PDB entry 8WIF | electron microscopy, 2.90 A resolution | chains a and u of the 23 polymer chains in the assembly

Chain a:
Molecule: 16S rRNA
Organism: Mycolicibacterium smegmatis MC2 155
Sequence (1528 nucleotides; each row starts with the number of its first residue):
     1 UUUUUGUUUGGAGAGUUUGAUCCUGGCUCAGGACGAACGCUGGCGGCGUG
    51 CUUAACACAUGCAAGUCGAACGGAAAGGCCCUUUCGGGGGUACUCGAGUG
   101 GCGAACGGGUGAGUAACACGUGGGUGAUCUGCCCUGCACUUUGGGAUAAG
   151 CCUGGGAAACUGGGUCUAAUACCGAAUACACCCUGCUGGUCGCAUGGCCU
   201 GGUAGGGGAAAGCUUUUGCGGUGUGGGAUGGGCCCGCGGCCUAUCAGCUU
   251 GUUGGUGGGGUGAUGGCCUACCAAGGCGACGACGGGUAGCCGGCCUGAGA
   301 GGGUGACCGGCCACACUGGGACUGAGAUACGGCCCAGACUCCUACGGGAG
   351 GCAGCAGUGGGGAAUAUUGCACAAUGGGCGCAAGCCUGAUGCAGCGACGC
   401 CGCGUGAGGGAUGACGGCCUUCGGGUUGUAAACCUCUUUCAGCACAGACG
   451 AAGCGCAAGUGACGGUAUGUGCAGAAGAAGGACCGGCCAACUACGUGCCA
   501 GCAGCCGCGGUAAUACGUAGGGUCCGAGCGUUGUCCGGAAUUACUGGGCG
   551 UAAAGAGCUCGUAGGUGGUUUGUCGCGUUGUUCGUGAAAACUCACAGCUU
   601 AACUGUGGGCGUGCGGGCGAUACGGGCAGACUAGAGUACUGCAGGGGAGA
   651 CUGGAAUUCCUGGUGUAGCGGUGGAAUGCGCAGAUAUCAGGAGGAACACC
   701 GGUGGCGAAGGCGGGUCUCUGGGCAGUAACUGACGCUGAGGAGCGAAAGC
   751 GUGGGGAGCGAACAGGAUUAGAUACCCUGGUAGUCCACGCCGUAAACGGU
   801 GGGUACUAGGUGUGGGUUUCCUUCCUUGGGAUCCGUGCCGUAGCUAACGC
   851 AUUAAGUACCCCGCCUGGGGAGUACGGCCGCAAGGCUAAAACUCAAAGGA
   901 AUUGACGGGGGCCCGCACAAGCGGCGGAGCAUGUGGAUUAAUUCGAUGCA
   951 ACGCGAAGAACCUUACCUGGGUUUGACAUGCACAGGACGCCGGCAGAGAU
  1001 GUCGGUUCCCUUGUGGCCUGUGUGCAGGUGGUGCAUGGCUGUCGUCAGCU
  1051 CGUGUCGUGAGAUGUUGGGUUAAGUCCCGCAACGAGCGCAACCCUUGUCU
  1101 CAUGUUGCCAGCACGUUAUGGUGGGGACUCGUGAGAGACUGCCGGGGUCA
  1151 ACUCGGAGGAAGGUGGGGAUGACGUCAAGUCAUCAUGCCCCUUAUGUCCA
  1201 GGGCUUCACACAUGCUACAAUGGCCGGUACAAAGGGCUGCGAUGCCGUGA
  1251 GGUGGAGCGAAUCCUUUCAAAGCCGGUCUCAGUUCGGAUCGGGGUCUGCA
  1301 ACUCGACCCCGUGAAGUCGGAGUCGCUAGUAAUCGCAGAUCAGCAACGCU
  1351 GCGGUGAAUACGUUCCCGGGCCUUGUACACACCGCCCGUCACGUCAUGAA
  1401 AGUCGGUAACACCCGAAGCCGGUGGCCUAACCCUUGUGGAGGGAGCCGUC
  1451 GAAGGUGGGAUCGGCGAUUGGGACGAAGUCGUAACAAGGUAGCCGUACCG
  1501 GAAGGUGCGGCUGGAUCACCUCCUUUCU
Not modelled in the structure: 1-6, 1524-1528

Chain u:
Molecule: 30S ribosomal protein S20
Organism: Mycolicibacterium smegmatis MC2 155
UniProtKB: A0R102 (RS20_MYCS2); numbering as in UniProt (aligned over 1-86)
Amino-acid sequence (86 residues; numbered 1 to 86; the number before each row is that of its first residue):
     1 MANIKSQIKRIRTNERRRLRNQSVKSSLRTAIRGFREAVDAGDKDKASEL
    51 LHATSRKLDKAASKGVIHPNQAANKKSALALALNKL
Not modelled in the structure: 1

Interface between chain a and chain u:
Contacting residue pairs (86):
  A64(a) with Ile4(u), sugar contact
  G65(a) with Ile4(u), phosphate contact; Ser6(u), base contact
  A97(a) with Lys5(u), salt bridge to the phosphate
  G98(a) with Lys5(u), salt bridge to the phosphate
  U99(a) with Lys9(u), salt bridge to the phosphate; Arg12(u), salt bridge to the phosphate
  G100(a) with Lys9(u), hydrogen bond to the base; Thr13(u), phosphate contact; Arg16(u), salt bridge to the phosphate
  G101(a) with Arg16(u), salt bridge to the phosphate; Arg17(u), salt bridge to the phosphate
  C102(a) with Arg10(u), base contact; Arg17(u), salt bridge to the phosphate
  G103(a) with Ser6(u), hydrogen bond to the base; Arg10(u), hydrogen bond to the base
  A104(a) with Gln7(u), base contact; Arg10(u), hydrogen bond to the base
  C129(a) with His68(u), hydrogen bond to the phosphate; Asn70(u), hydrogen bond to the phosphate
  U130(a) with His68(u), salt bridge to the phosphate
  A171(a) with Arg16(u), hydrogen bond to the sugar
  C173(a) with Arg20(u), salt bridge to the phosphate; Lys64(u), phosphate contact
  G174(a) with Lys64(u), salt bridge to the phosphate
  A175(a) with Arg56(u), salt bridge to the phosphate; Lys60(u), salt bridge to the phosphate
  C182(a) with Ala73(u), phosphate contact; Lys76(u), hydrogen bond to the sugar
  C183(a) with Ala73(u), sugar contact; Lys76(u), sugar contact; Ser77(u), phosphate contact; Ala80(u), sugar contact
  U184(a) with Ser77(u), hydrogen bond to the phosphate; Ala80(u), sugar contact; Leu81(u), phosphate contact; Asn84(u), hydrogen bond to the sugar
  G185(a) with Leu81(u), phosphate contact; Asn84(u), sugar contact
  G206(a) with His52(u), sugar contact
  G207(a) with Arg56(u), phosphate contact; Asp59(u), hydrogen bond to the sugar
  G208(a) with Arg56(u), salt bridge to the phosphate; Asp59(u), sugar contact; Lys60(u), phosphate contact; Ser63(u), hydrogen bond to the sugar
  A209(a) with Lys60(u), salt bridge to the phosphate
  G259(a) with Arg36(u), salt bridge to the phosphate; Ala78(u), phosphate contact
  G260(a) with Lys75(u), phosphate contact
  U261(a) with Gln71(u), phosphate contact; Asn74(u), base contact; Lys75(u), salt bridge to the phosphate
  G262(a) with His68(u), sugar contact; Asn70(u), hydrogen bond to the sugar; Gln71(u), hydrogen bond to the phosphate
  A263(a) with Asn70(u), phosphate contact; Asn74(u), hydrogen bond to the phosphate
  C322(a) with Arg18(u), sugar contact
  U323(a) with Asn14(u), hydrogen bond to the sugar; Arg17(u), phosphate contact; Arg18(u), sugar contact; Asn21(u), hydrogen bond to the phosphate
  G324(a) with Arg17(u), phosphate contact; Asn21(u), hydrogen bond to the phosphate
  G331(a) with Asn3(u), hydrogen bond to the sugar; Ile4(u), sugar contact
  G332(a) with Ala2(u), hydrogen bond to the phosphate; Asn3(u), hydrogen bond to the phosphate; Ile4(u), hydrogen bond to the phosphate; Gln7(u), hydrogen bond to the sugar; Ile11(u), sugar contact
  C333(a) with Ala2(u), phosphate contact; Ile11(u), sugar contact
  G351(a) with Asn3(u), hydrogen bond to the phosphate
  C1420(a) with Arg29(u), salt bridge to the phosphate
  G1421(a) with Arg29(u), salt bridge to the phosphate
  G1422(a) with Arg33(u), salt bridge to the phosphate
  U1423(a) with Arg33(u), salt bridge to the phosphate
  G1441(a) with Ser27(u), phosphate contact
  G1442(a) with Ser23(u), hydrogen bond to the sugar; Ser26(u), phosphate contact; Ser27(u), phosphate contact; Thr30(u), hydrogen bond to the phosphate
  G1443(a) with Gln22(u), phosphate contact; Ser26(u), hydrogen bond to the phosphate
Also at the interface, not in a pair above, chain a (49 interface residues in all): U128, C172, A176, A329, G350, A1444
Also at the interface, not in a pair above, chain u (44 interface residues in all): Lys25

Summary:
The interface between chain a and chain u involves 49 residues on one side and 44 on the other, with 27
hydrogen bonds and 21 salt bridges. Polar pairs include G100(a)-Lys9(u), G103(a)-Ser6(u) and G103(a)-Arg10(u).
Chain a is 16S rRNA and chain u is 30S ribosomal protein S20, both from Mycolicibacterium smegmatis MC2 155;
the structure, Cryo- EM structure of Mycobacterium smegmatis 30S ribosomal subunit (body 2) of 70S ribosome
and RafH, was determined by electron microscopy (same publication as 8WHX, 8WHY, 8WI7, 8WI8, 8WI9, 8WIB, 8WIC
and 8WID).
